PDB entry 2R25 | X-ray diffraction, 1.70 A resolution | chains A and B

== Chain A ==
Name: Phosphorelay intermediate protein YPD1
From: Saccharomyces cerevisiae
UniProtKB: Q07688 (YPD1_YEAST); residues 1-167 here = UniProt positions 1-167
Chain sequence (167 residues; row label = number of the first residue in the row):
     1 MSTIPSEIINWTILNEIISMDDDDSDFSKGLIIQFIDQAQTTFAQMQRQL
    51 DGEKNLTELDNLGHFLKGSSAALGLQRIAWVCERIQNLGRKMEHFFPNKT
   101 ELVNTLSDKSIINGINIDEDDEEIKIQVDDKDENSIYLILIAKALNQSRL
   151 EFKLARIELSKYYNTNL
Not modelled in the structure: 1
Curated features (UniProtKB/Swiss-Prot):
  - modified residue: His64 (Phosphohistidine)
  - mutagenesis: His64 (H64Q: Loss of function), Lys67 (K67A: Reduces binding of the 4-aspartylphosphate of SLN1), Gly68 (G68Q: Reduces phosphoryl transfer rate), Gly74 (G74C: In NH1; causes resistance to the antifungal antibiotic pradimicin), Gln86 (Q86A: Reduces phosphoryl transfer rate), Arg90 (R90A: Reduces phosphoryl transfer rate)
What the authors report for this chain:
  - catalytic residues: His64
  - binding site for beryllium trifluoride: His64

== Chain B ==
Name: Osmosensing histidine protein kinase SLN1
From: Saccharomyces cerevisiae
Notes: EC 2.7.13.3
UniProtKB: P39928 (SLN1_YEAST); residues 1086-1218 here = UniProt positions 1086-1218
Chain sequence (133 residues; row label = number of the first residue in the row):
  1086 TSVKILVVEDNHVNQEVIKRMLNLEGIENIELACDGQEAFDKVKELTSKG
  1136 ENYNMIFMDVQMPKVDGLLSTKMIRRDLGYTSPIVALTAFADDSNIKECL
  1186 ESGMNGFLSKPIKRPKLKTILTEFCAAYQGKKN
Bound ions: Mg2+: Asp1095, Asp1144, Gln1146; Na+: Tyr1138, Tyr1165, Pro1168; beryllium trifluoride ion near Asp1144 (its only coordinating residue here)
Curated features (UniProtKB/Swiss-Prot):
  - binding site (Mg(2+)): Glu1094, Asp1095, Asp1144, Lys1195
  - modified residue: Asp1144 (4-aspartylphosphate)
  - mutagenesis: Asp1144 (D1144N: Inactive)
What the authors report for this chain:
  - binding site for beryllium trifluoride ion: Glu1094, Asp1144, Gln1146, Thr1173, Ala1174, Lys1195
  - post-translational modification sites: Asp1144
  - Mg2+ coordination: Asp1095, Asp1144, Gln1146
  - Mg2+ coordination through a water molecule: Glu1094
  - conformationally variable residues (loop rearrangement, order/disorder transition, side-chain flip): Glu1094, Asp1095, Lys1134 to Tyr1138, Asp1144, Gln1146, Leu1163 to Tyr1165, Thr1173, Phe1192, Lys1195
  - contacts within the chain: Leu1172-Ile1197 (hydrophobic contact)
  - catalytic residues: Thr1173, Ala1174, Lys1195 (proposed by the authors, not directly observed)
  - Na+ coordination: Tyr1165

== Chain A / chain B interface ==
Pairs across the interface (41; chain A residue first):
  Thr12(A) - Lys1198(B)
  Ile13(A) - Pro1196(B)  hydrophobic
  Ile13(A) - Lys1198(B)
  Glu16(A) - Lys1198(B)
  Glu16(A) - Arg1199(B)  hydrogen bond (side chain-backbone)
  Glu16(A) - Pro1200(B)
  Ile17(A) - Val1102(B)  hydrophobic
  Ser19(A) - Arg1199(B)
  Met20(A) - Arg1105(B)  hydrogen bond (backbone-side chain)
  Met20(A) - Met1106(B)  hydrophobic
  Met20(A) - Leu1109(B)  hydrophobic
  Met20(A) - Arg1199(B)
  Phe27(A) - Glu1101(B)
  Phe27(A) - Arg1105(B)
  Leu31(A) - Glu1101(B)
  Leu31(A) - Val1102(B)  hydrophobic
  Gln34(A) - His1097(B)
  Gln34(A) - Val1098(B)
  Gln34(A) - Glu1101(B)
  Gln38(A) - Asn1096(B)  hydrogen bond
  Gln38(A) - Val1098(B)
  Asp60(A) - Gln1146(B)
  Asn61(A) - Gln1146(B)  hydrogen bond
  His64(A) - Gln1146(B)
  His64(A) - Ala1174(B)
  His64(A) - Phe1175(B)
  Phe65(A) - Asp1095(B)
  Phe65(A) - Asn1096(B)  hydrogen bond (backbone-side chain)
  Lys67(A) - Ala1174(B)  hydrogen bond (side chain-backbone)
  Gly68(A) - Asn1099(B)  hydrogen bond (backbone-side chain)
  Gly68(A) - Ala1174(B)
  Gly68(A) - Lys1195(B)
  Ser69(A) - Asn1096(B)  hydrogen bond
  Ser69(A) - Val1098(B)
  Ser69(A) - Asn1099(B)  hydrogen bond (backbone-side chain)
  Ala71(A) - Pro1196(B)
  Ala72(A) - Asn1099(B)
  Gln86(A) - Gln1146(B)
  Gln86(A) - Phe1175(B)
  Arg90(A) - Gln1146(B)  hydrogen bond
  Arg90(A) - Phe1175(B)
Also at the interface, not in a pair above, chain A (25 interface residues in all): Asp21, Asp22, Phe35, Leu73
Also at the interface, not in a pair above, chain B (20 interface residues in all): Thr1173, Ile1197

== Summary ==
25 residues of chain A face 20 of chain B across their interface, with 10 hydrogen bonds. Polar contacts
include Glu16(A)-Arg1199(B), Met20(A)-Arg1105(B) and Gln38(A)-Asn1096(B). From the paper: catalytic residues
His64(A) and Thr1173(B) among others; a binding site for beryllium trifluoride ion at Glu1094(B), Asp1144(B)
and Gln1146(B) among others.
Chain A is Phosphorelay intermediate protein YPD1 and chain B is Osmosensing histidine protein kinase SLN1,
both from Saccharomyces cerevisiae; the structure, Complex of YPD1 and SLN1-R1 with bound Mg2+ and BeF3-, was
determined by X-ray diffraction.
